9EG6 - chains B and C of the 6 polymer chains in the assembly; structure by X-ray diffraction, 3.20 A resolution.

== Chain B ==
Protein: Nanobody B7
From: Vicugna pacos
Notes: antibody fragment or engineered binder
Sequence (121 residues; row label = number of the first residue in the row):
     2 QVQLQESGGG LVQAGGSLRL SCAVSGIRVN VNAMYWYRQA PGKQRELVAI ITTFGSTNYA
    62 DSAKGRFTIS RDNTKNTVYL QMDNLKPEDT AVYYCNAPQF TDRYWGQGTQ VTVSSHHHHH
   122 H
Disordered / not traced: 117-122

== Chain C ==
Protein: Caveolae-associated protein 1
From: Homo sapiens
UniProtKB: Q6NZI2 (CAVN1_HUMAN); residues 45-154 here correspond to UniProt positions 43-152 (UniProt number = residue number - 2)
Sequence (116 residues; row label = number of the first residue in the row):
    39 GSPGIQLIKS DQVNGVLVLS LLDKIIGAVD QIQLTQAQLE ERQAEMEGAV QSIQGELSKL
    99 GKAIATISNT VSKLLEKVRK VSVNVKTVRG SLERQAGQIK KLEVNEAELL RRRNFK
Disordered / not traced: 39-59, 99-154
Construct notes: expression tag (39-44); engineered mutation I102 (His100 in Q6NZI2), I105 (Thr103 in Q6NZI2)
Swiss-Prot annotation at these positions:
  - region: V54 to I64 (Nuclear export signal), L55 to L77 (Leucine-zipper 1), K138 to K154 (Nuclear localization signal)
  - modified residue (Phosphoserine): S48, S120
  - cross-link (Glycyl lysine isopeptide (Lys-Gly)): K118 (interchain with G-Cter in SUMO2), K124 (interchain with G-Cter in SUMO2)
From the paper describing this entry:
  - mutagenesis - Q69A, Q76A: unchanged binding to NbB7-GFP
  - mutagenesis - L72E: abolished binding to NbB7-GFP
  - post-translational modification sites: T104, S106 (citing earlier work)
  - mutagenesis - Q69A, Q76A: unchanged co-localization with Nanobody B7 (chain B)
  - mutagenesis - L72E: abolished co-localization with Nanobody B7 (chain B)

== Chain B / chain C interface ==
Pairs across the interface (17; chain B residue first):
  A34(B) - Q71(C)
  Y36(B) - A75(C)
  Y36(B) - E78(C)
  Y38(B) - E78(C)  hydrogen bond
  Q45(B) - A82(C)  hydrogen bond (side chain-backbone)
  Q45(B) - G86(C)
  I51(B) - L72(C)  hydrophobic
  I51(B) - A75(C)  hydrophobic
  T53(B) - D68(C)  hydrogen bond
  T53(B) - Q71(C)
  T53(B) - L72(C)
  T54(B) - Q71(C)  hydrogen bond (backbone-side chain)
  F55(B) - I64(C)  hydrophobic
  F55(B) - V67(C)  hydrophobic
  S57(B) - D68(C)  hydrogen bond
  N59(B) - L72(C)
  N59(B) - Q76(C)
Other interface residues (no listed pair), chain B (14 interface residues in all): L48, T58, A61, P99
Other interface residues (no listed pair), chain C (12 interface residues in all): Q74, E79
From the paper, about this interface:
  - hot spots on chain C (mutagenesis) - Q76A: decreased binding to Nanobody B7 (chain B)
  - hot spots on chain C (mutagenesis) - Q69A: abolished binding to Nanobody B7 (chain B)

== In short ==
Chain B and chain C form an interface of 14 and 12 residues respectively; the contacts include 5 hydrogen
bonds. Polar pairs include Y38(B)-E78(C), Q45(B)-A82(C) and T53(B)-D68(C). The paper reports that L72E of
chain C abolishes binding to NbB7-GFP; modification sites T104(C) and S106(C); 3 substitutions were tested in
all.
Here chain B is Nanobody B7 (Vicugna pacos) and chain C is Caveolae-associated protein 1 (Homo sapiens). Entry
9EG6 (Crystal structure of the human Cavin1 HR1 HT/II mutant domain bound to nanobody B7) was determined by
X-ray diffraction together with 9EGN and 9EIU from the same study.
